9GMD - chains E and I of the 6 polymer chains in the assembly; structure by electron microscopy, 4.00 A resolution.

Chain E:
Protein: Chromosome partition protein MukE
Organism: Escherichia coli
UniProt: P22524 (MUKE_ECOLI); numbering as in UniProt (aligned over 1-234)
Sequence (234 residues; row label = number of the first residue in the row):
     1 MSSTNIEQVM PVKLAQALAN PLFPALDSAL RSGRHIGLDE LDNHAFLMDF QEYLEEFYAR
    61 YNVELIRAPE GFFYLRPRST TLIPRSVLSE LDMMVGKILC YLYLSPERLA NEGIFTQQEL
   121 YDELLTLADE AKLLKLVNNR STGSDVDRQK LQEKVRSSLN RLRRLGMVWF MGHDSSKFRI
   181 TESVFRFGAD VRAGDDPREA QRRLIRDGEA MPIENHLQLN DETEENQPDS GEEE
Disordered / not traced: 1-8, 214-234

Chain I:
Protein: Probable RecBCD inhibitor gp5.9
Organism: Escherichia phage T7
UniProt: P20406 (GP59_BPT7); numbering as in UniProt (aligned over 1-52)
Sequence (55 residues; each row starts with the number of its first residue; numbers below 1 keep their minus sign (Gly-2 is residue -2)):
    -2 GPGMSRDLVT IPRDVWNDIQ GYIDSLEREN DSLKNQLMEA DEYVAELEEK LNGTS
Disordered / not traced: -2 to 3, 50-52
Sequence notes: expression tag (-2 to 0)
Swiss-Prot annotation at these positions:
  - mutagenesis: Leu23 (L23P: Allows phage to overcome the retron Ec48 defense system; when associated with 'C-128' in the gp1.7 protein. Is not toxic when expressed alone in E.coli)

Chain E / chain I interface:
Pairs across the interface - 20 pairs, chain E then chain I:
  Asp39(E) - Asp11(I)
  Glu153(E) - Glu26(I)
  Glu153(E) - Ser29(I)  hydrogen bond
  Asn160(E) - Ser22(I)
  Asn160(E) - Glu26(I)
  Arg163(E) - Asp15(I)  salt bridge
  Arg163(E) - Tyr19(I)
  Arg164(E) - Tyr19(I)  hydrogen bond
  Trp169(E) - Asp11(I)
  Trp169(E) - Asp15(I)
  Phe170(E) - Asp15(I)
  Phe170(E) - Tyr19(I)
  Phe170(E) - Ser22(I)
  Gly172(E) - Asn14(I)
  Gly172(E) - Gly18(I)  hydrogen bond (backbone-backbone)
  His173(E) - Trp13(I)
  His173(E) - Gln17(I)
  His173(E) - Asp21(I)
  Ser175(E) - Ser22(I)  hydrogen bond
  Arg179(E) - Asp11(I)  salt bridge
Interface residues without a listed pair, chain E (16 interface residues in all): Arg140, Lys150, Lys154, Ser157, Met171
Interface residues without a listed pair, chain I (18 interface residues in all): Ile16, Leu23, Arg25, Leu30, Gln33, Glu36, Tyr40
From the paper, about this interface:
  - interface residues, chain E: Arg140(E), Lys150(E), Arg163(E), Arg164(E), Arg179(E)
  - interface residues, chain I: Asp11(I), Asp15(I), Asp21(I), Glu36(I)

Summary:
16 residues of chain E and 18 residues of chain I are in contact; the contacts include 4 hydrogen bonds and 2
salt bridges. Polar pairs include Arg163(E)-Asp15(I), Arg179(E)-Asp11(I) and Glu153(E)-Ser29(I). From UniProt:
one mutagenesis site on chain I. The paper reports interface residues Arg140(E), Lys150(E) and Asp11(I) among
others.
Here chain E is Chromosome partition protein MukE (Escherichia coli) and chain I is Probable RecBCD inhibitor
gp5.9 (Escherichia phage T7). Entry 9GMD (MukEF in complex with the phage protein gp5.9 (focus)) was
determined by electron microscopy together with 9GM6, 9GM7, 9GM8, 9GM9, 9GMA and 9GMB from the same study.
